4CDU - chains A and D of the 4 polymer chains in the assembly; structure by X-ray diffraction, 2.80 A resolution.

Chain A:
Molecule: VP1
Organism: Enterovirus A71
Reference sequence: B2ZUN0 (B2ZUN0_9ENTO); residues 1-297 here correspond to UniProt positions 566-862 (UniProt number = residue number + 565)
Amino-acid sequence (297 residues; row label = number of the first residue in the row):
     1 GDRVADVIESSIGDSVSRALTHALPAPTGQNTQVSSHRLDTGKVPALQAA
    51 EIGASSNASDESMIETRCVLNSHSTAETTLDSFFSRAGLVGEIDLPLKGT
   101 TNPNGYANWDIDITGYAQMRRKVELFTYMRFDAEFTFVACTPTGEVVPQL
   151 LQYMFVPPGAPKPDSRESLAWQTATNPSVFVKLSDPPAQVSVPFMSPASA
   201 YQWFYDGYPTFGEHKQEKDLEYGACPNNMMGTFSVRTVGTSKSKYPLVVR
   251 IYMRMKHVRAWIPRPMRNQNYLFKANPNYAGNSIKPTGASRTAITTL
Residues lining bound ligands: YM2 (1-[(3S)-5-[4-[(E)-ethoxyiminomethyl]phenoxy]-3-methyl-pentyl]-3-pyridin-4-yl-imidazolidin-2-one): Ile111, Asp112, Ile113, Thr114, Phe131, Phe135, Phe137, Tyr153, Met154, Phe155, Pro177, Ser178, Val179, Val190, Val192, Met195, Tyr201, Gln202, Trp203, Asn228, Met230, Phe233, Met253
From the paper describing this entry:
  - binding site for YM2: Ile113, Phe131, Phe135, Phe155, Met253

Chain D:
Molecule: VP4
Organism: Enterovirus A71
Reference sequence: B2ZUN0 (B2ZUN0_9ENTO); numbering as in UniProt (aligned over 1-69)
Amino-acid sequence (69 residues; row label = number of the first residue in the row):
     1 MGSQVSTQRSGSHENSNSATEGSTINYTTINYYKDSYAATAGKQSLKQDP
    51 DKFANPVKDIFTEMAAPLK
Disordered / not traced: 1-11
Metal / ion sites: Na+ near Asp35 (its only coordinating residue here)

Chain A / chain D interface:
Pairs across the interface - 65 pairs, chain A then chain D:
  Leu20(A) with Val57(D); Lys58(D)
  Thr21(A) with Asp49(D), hydrogen bond; Asp51(D); Lys52(D)
  His22(A) with Asp49(D)
  Ala23(A) with Gln48(D); Asp49(D)
  Leu24(A) with Lys47(D); Gln48(D), hydrogen bond (backbone-backbone)
  Pro25(A) with Leu46(D); Lys47(D)
  Ala26(A) with Leu46(D), hydrogen bond (backbone-backbone); Gln48(D)
  Pro27(A) with Leu46(D), hydrophobic
  Gly42(A) with Met64(D)
  Lys43(A) with Met64(D)
  Val44(A) with Met64(D), hydrogen bond (backbone-backbone); Ala65(D)
  Pro45(A) with Glu63(D); Met64(D), hydrophobic
  Leu47(A) with Pro67(D)
  Gln48(A) with Pro67(D)
  Ala49(A) with Pro67(D), hydrophobic; Leu68(D), hydrophobic
  Ile52(A) with Val57(D), hydrophobic; Phe61(D), hydrophobic; Pro67(D), hydrophobic
  Ala54(A) with Ala54(D); Asn55(D); Val57(D), hydrophobic
  Ser55(A) with Ala54(D), hydrogen bond (backbone-backbone)
  Asn57(A) with Phe61(D); Thr62(D); Glu63(D)
  Ala58(A) with Glu63(D)
  Ser59(A) with Glu63(D), hydrogen bond (backbone-side chain)
  Ser62(A) with Glu63(D), hydrogen bond
  Thr75(A) with Leu46(D)
  Thr79(A) with Gln44(D), hydrogen bond
  Asp81(A) with Tyr27(D), hydrogen bond; Gln44(D), hydrogen bond
  Ser85(A) with Ala41(D)
  Arg130(A) with Ala19(D), hydrogen bond (side chain-backbone)
  Phe131(A) with Ala19(D), hydrophobic
  Asp132(A) with Ser18(D); Ala19(D), hydrogen bond (side chain-backbone); Tyr37(D)
  Ser191(A) with Tyr37(D); Ala38(D)
  Val192(A) with Tyr37(D)
  Pro193(A) with Tyr37(D)
  Lys256(A) with Tyr37(D), hydrogen bond (side chain-backbone); Ala38(D), hydrogen bond (side chain-backbone); Ala39(D), hydrogen bond (side chain-backbone)
  His257(A) with Ser18(D); Ala19(D); Thr20(D); Tyr37(D); Ala39(D), hydrogen bond (side chain-backbone); Thr40(D), hydrogen bond (side chain-backbone); Ala41(D)
  Val258(A) with Tyr27(D)
  Arg259(A) with Ser23(D)
  Pro263(A) with Phe53(D)
Also at the interface, not in a pair above, chain A (42 interface residues in all): Arg38, Ala76, Leu80, Phe194, Arg254
Also at the interface, not in a pair above, chain D (32 interface residues in all): Asn17, Gly22, Ser36

Overview:
Chain A and chain D form an interface of 42 and 32 residues respectively; the contacts include 17 hydrogen
bonds. Polar pairs include Thr21(A)-Asp49(D), Ser59(A)-Glu63(D) and Ser62(A)-Glu63(D). Ligands of chain A:
compound YM2. The paper reports a binding site for YM2 at Ile113(A), Phe131(A) and Phe135(A) among others.
Chain A is VP1 and chain D is VP4, both from Enterovirus A71; the structure, Crystal structure of human
Enterovirus 71 in complex with the uncoating inhibitor GPP3, was determined by X-ray diffraction together with
4CDQ, 4CDW, 4CDX, 4CEW and 4CEY from the same study.
